Entry 5MEQ (X-ray diffraction, 2.27 A resolution); this record covers chains A and C of the 3 polymer chains in the assembly.

[Chain A]
Protein: HLA class I histocompatibility antigen, A-2 alpha chain
Source organism: Homo sapiens
UniProt: P01892 (1A02_HUMAN); residues 1-276 here correspond to UniProt positions 25-300 (UniProt number = residue number + 24)
Chain sequence (276 residues; numbered 1 to 276; the number before each row is that of its first residue):
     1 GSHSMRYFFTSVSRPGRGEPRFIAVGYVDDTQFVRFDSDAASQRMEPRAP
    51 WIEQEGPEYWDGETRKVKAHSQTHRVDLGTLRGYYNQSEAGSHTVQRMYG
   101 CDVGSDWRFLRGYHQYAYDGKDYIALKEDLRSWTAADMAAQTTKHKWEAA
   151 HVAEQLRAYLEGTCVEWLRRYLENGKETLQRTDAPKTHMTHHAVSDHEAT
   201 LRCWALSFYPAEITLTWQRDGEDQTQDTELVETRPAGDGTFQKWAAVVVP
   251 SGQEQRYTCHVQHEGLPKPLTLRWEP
Disulfides: C101-C164, C203-C259

[Chain C]
Protein: Ile-leu-ala-lys-phe-leu-his-thr-leu
Source organism: Homo sapiens
Chain sequence (9 residues; each row starts with the number of its first residue):
     1 ILAKFLHTL
From the paper describing this entry:
  - conformationally variable residues (register shift, side-chain flip): F5 to H7

[Interface between chain A and chain C]
Contacting residue pairs (44; chain A residue first):
  M5(A) - I1(C)
  Y7(A) - I1(C)  hydrogen bond (side chain-backbone)
  Y7(A) - L2(C)  hydrophobic
  F9(A) - L2(C)  hydrophobic
  M45(A) - L2(C)  hydrophobic
  Y59(A) - I1(C)  hydrophobic
  E63(A) - I1(C)
  E63(A) - L2(C)  hydrogen bond (side chain-backbone)
  K66(A) - I1(C)
  K66(A) - L2(C)  hydrogen bond (side chain-backbone)
  K66(A) - A3(C)
  V67(A) - L2(C)  hydrophobic
  H70(A) - L2(C)
  H70(A) - A3(C)  hydrogen bond (side chain-backbone)
  H70(A) - L6(C)
  T73(A) - L6(C)  hydrogen bond (side chain-backbone)
  T73(A) - H7(C)
  T73(A) - T8(C)
  H74(A) - L6(C)
  V76(A) - T8(C)
  D77(A) - T8(C)
  D77(A) - L9(C)  hydrogen bond (side chain-backbone)
  T80(A) - L9(C)
  L81(A) - L9(C)  hydrophobic
  Y84(A) - L9(C)
  R97(A) - L6(C)
  Y99(A) - L2(C)
  Y99(A) - A3(C)  hydrogen bond (side chain-backbone)
  Y116(A) - L9(C)  hydrophobic
  Y123(A) - L9(C)
  T143(A) - L9(C)  hydrogen bond (side chain-backbone)
  K146(A) - T8(C)  hydrogen bond (side chain-backbone)
  K146(A) - L9(C)  hydrogen bond (side chain-backbone)
  W147(A) - H7(C)
  W147(A) - T8(C)  hydrogen bond (side chain-backbone)
  W147(A) - L9(C)  hydrophobic
  V152(A) - H7(C)
  Q155(A) - H7(C)  hydrogen bond
  Y159(A) - I1(C)  hydrogen bond (side chain-backbone)
  Y159(A) - L2(C)
  Y159(A) - A3(C)
  T163(A) - I1(C)
  W167(A) - I1(C)
  Y171(A) - I1(C)  hydrogen bond (side chain-backbone)
Also at the interface, not in a pair above, chain C (9 interface residues in all): K4, F5

[In short]
Chain A and chain C form an interface of 29 and 9 residues respectively, with 14 hydrogen bonds. Polar
contacts include Y7(A)-I1(C), E63(A)-L2(C) and K66(A)-L2(C). From the paper: conformational variability at
F5(C).
Chain A is HLA class I histocompatibility antigen, A-2 alpha chain and chain C is
Ile-leu-ala-lys-phe-leu-his-thr-leu, both from Homo sapiens; the structure, Human Leukocyte Antigen A02
presenting ILAKFLHTL, was determined by X-ray diffraction, deposited together with 5MEN, 5MEO, 5MEP and 5MER.
